Entry 7KBF (electron microscopy, 4.42 A resolution (low resolution: residue-level contacts below are approximate; hydrogen-bond / salt-bridge calls are withheld)); this record covers chains B and J of the 11 polymer chains in the assembly.

== Chain B ==
Name: Histone H4
Source organism: Xenopus laevis
UniProtKB: P62799 (H4_XENLA); residues 0-102 here correspond to UniProt positions 1-103 (UniProt number = residue number + 1)
Amino-acid sequence (103 residues; numbered 0 to 102; the number before each row is that of its first residue; numbering starts at 0):
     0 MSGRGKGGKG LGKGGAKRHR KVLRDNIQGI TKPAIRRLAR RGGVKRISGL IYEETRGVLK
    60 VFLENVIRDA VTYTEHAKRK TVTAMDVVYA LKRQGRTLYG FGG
Not modelled in the structure: 0-17, 102

== Chain J ==
Molecule: 172-nt DNA strand
Source organism: Xenopus laevis
Sequence (172 nucleotides; numbered -84 to 87; the number before each row is that of its first residue; numbers below 1 keep their minus sign (DG-84 is residue -84)):
   -84 GCCAGCTAGG ATATCACAAT CCCGGTGCCG AGGCCGCTCA ATTGGTCGTA GACAGCTCTA
   -24 GCACCGCTTA AACGCACGTA CGGATTCCGT ACGTGCGTTT AAGCGGTGCT AGAGCTGTCT
    36 ACGACCAATT GAGCGGCCTC GGCACCGGGA TTGTGATATC CTAGCTGGCC AA

== Interface between chain B and chain J ==
Contacting residue pairs (14):
  Arg35(B) with DG8(J)
  Lys44(B) with DG8(J)
  Arg45(B) with DC7(J); DG8(J)
  Ile46(B) with DC7(J); DG8(J)
  Ser47(B) with DC7(J)
  Gly48(B) with DC7(J)
  Lys77(B) with DA28(J)
  Arg78(B) with DA28(J); DG29(J)
  Lys79(B) with DG27(J); DA28(J)
  Thr80(B) with DA28(J)
Interface residues without a listed pair, chain B (11 interface residues in all): Leu49

== Summary ==
Chain B and chain J form an interface of 11 and 5 residues respectively.
Here chain B is Histone H4 and chain J is a 172-nt DNA strand, both from Xenopus laevis. Entry 7KBF (H1.8
bound nucleosome isolated from metaphase chromosome in Xenopus egg extract (oligo fraction)) was determined by
electron microscopy together with 7KBD and 7KBE from the same study.
